3B6S - chains A and C of the 3 polymer chains in the assembly; structure by X-ray diffraction, 1.80 A resolution.

# Chain A
Name: HLA class I histocompatibility antigen, B-27 alpha chain
Source organism: Homo sapiens
Notes: fragment: extracellular domain, residues 25-300
UniProtKB: P03989 (1B27_HUMAN); residues 1-276 here correspond to UniProt positions 25-300 (UniProt number = residue number + 24)
Amino-acid sequence (276 residues; row label = number of the first residue in the row):
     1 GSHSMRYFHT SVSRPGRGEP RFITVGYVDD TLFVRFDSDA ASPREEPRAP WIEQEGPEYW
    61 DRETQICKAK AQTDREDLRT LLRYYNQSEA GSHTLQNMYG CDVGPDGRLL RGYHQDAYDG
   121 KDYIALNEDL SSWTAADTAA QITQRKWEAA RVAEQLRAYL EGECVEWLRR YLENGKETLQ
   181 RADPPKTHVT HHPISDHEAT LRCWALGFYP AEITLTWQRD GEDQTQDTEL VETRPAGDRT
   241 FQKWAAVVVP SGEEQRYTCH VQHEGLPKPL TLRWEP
Cystine bridges: Cys-101/Cys-164, Cys-203/Cys-259

# Chain C
Name: Vasoactive intestinal polypeptide receptor 1
Notes: engineered mutation(s): CITRULLINATED IN POSITION 5
Amino-acid sequence (9 residues; each row starts with the number of its first residue):
     1 RRKWRRWHL
Modified positions: Arg-5 (citrulline; CIR)

# Chain A / chain C interface
Contacting residue pairs (47; chain A residue first):
  Tyr-7(A) with Arg-1(C), hydrogen bond (side chain-backbone); Arg-2(C)
  His-9(A) with Arg-2(C), hydrogen bond
  Thr-24(A) with Arg-2(C), hydrogen bond
  Glu-45(A) with Arg-2(C), salt bridge
  Tyr-59(A) with Arg-1(C)
  Arg-62(A) with Arg-1(C); Arg-2(C), hydrogen bond (side chain-backbone); Trp-4(C)
  Glu-63(A) with Arg-1(C); Arg-2(C), salt bridge
  Gln-65(A) with Trp-4(C)
  Ile-66(A) with Arg-2(C); Lys-3(C); Trp-4(C), hydrophobic; Arg-6(C)
  Cys-67(A) with Arg-2(C)
  Ala-69(A) with Arg-6(C)
  Lys-70(A) with Arg-6(C)
  Thr-73(A) with Arg-6(C); His-8(C)
  Glu-76(A) with His-8(C), salt bridge
  Asp-77(A) with His-8(C); Leu-9(C), hydrogen bond (side chain-backbone)
  Thr-80(A) with Leu-9(C)
  Leu-81(A) with Leu-9(C), hydrophobic
  Tyr-84(A) with Leu-9(C), hydrogen bond (side chain-backbone)
  Leu-95(A) with Leu-9(C), hydrophobic
  Tyr-99(A) with Arg-2(C); Lys-3(C), hydrogen bond (side chain-backbone)
  Tyr-123(A) with Leu-9(C), hydrophobic
  Thr-143(A) with Leu-9(C), hydrogen bond (side chain-backbone)
  Lys-146(A) with Leu-9(C), hydrogen bond (side chain-backbone)
  Trp-147(A) with Trp-7(C); His-8(C), hydrogen bond (side chain-backbone); Leu-9(C), hydrophobic
  Val-152(A) with Trp-7(C)
  Gln-155(A) with Arg-5(C); Trp-7(C), hydrogen bond
  Leu-156(A) with Lys-3(C); Trp-7(C), hydrophobic
  Tyr-159(A) with Arg-1(C), hydrogen bond (side chain-backbone); Arg-2(C); Lys-3(C)
  Glu-163(A) with Arg-1(C), salt bridge
  Trp-167(A) with Arg-1(C)
  Tyr-171(A) with Arg-1(C), hydrogen bond (side chain-backbone)
Other interface residues (no listed pair), chain A (36 interface residues in all): Met-5, Val-25, Val-34, His-114, Ala-158

# Summary
Chain A and chain C form an interface of 36 and 9 residues respectively; the contacts include 13 hydrogen
bonds and 4 salt bridges. Polar pairs include Glu-45(A)/Arg-2(C), Glu-63(A)/Arg-2(C) and Glu-76(A)/His-8(C).
Chain A is HLA class I histocompatibility antigen, B-27 alpha chain (Homo sapiens) and chain C is Vasoactive
intestinal polypeptide receptor 1; the structure, Crystal Structure of hla-b*2705 Complexed with the
Citrullinated Vasoactive Intestinal Peptide Type 1 Receptor (vipr) Peptide ..., was determined by X-ray
diffraction, deposited together with 3B3I.
